7U51 - chains H and J of the 10 polymer chains in the assembly; structure by electron microscopy, 3.10 A resolution.

Chain H:
Name: Histone H2B type 1-C/E/F/G/I
From: Homo sapiens
UniProt: P62807 (H2B1C_HUMAN); residues 1-125 here correspond to UniProt positions 2-126 (UniProt number = residue number + 1)
Chain sequence (125 residues; each row starts with the number of its first residue):
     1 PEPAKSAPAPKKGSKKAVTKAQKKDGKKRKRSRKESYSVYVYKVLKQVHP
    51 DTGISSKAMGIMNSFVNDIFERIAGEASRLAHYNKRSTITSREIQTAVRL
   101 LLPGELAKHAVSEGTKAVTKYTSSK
Not modelled in the structure: 1-32
UniProt features mapped onto this chain:
  - modified residue: Pro1 (N-acetylproline), Glu2 (ADP-ribosyl glutamic acid), Lys5 (N6-(2-hydroxyisobutyryl)lysine), Ser6 (ADP-ribosylserine), Lys11 (N6-(beta-hydroxybutyryl)lysine), Lys12 (N6-(2-hydroxyisobutyryl)lysine), Ser14 (Phosphoserine), Lys15 (N6-acetyllysine), Lys16 (N6-(beta-hydroxybutyryl)lysine), Lys20 (N6-(2-hydroxyisobutyryl)lysine), Lys23 (N6-(2-hydroxyisobutyryl)lysine), Lys24 (N6-(2-hydroxyisobutyryl)lysine), Lys34 (N6-(2-hydroxyisobutyryl)lysine), Glu35 (PolyADP-ribosyl glutamic acid), Ser36 (Phosphoserine), Lys43 (N6-(2-hydroxyisobutyryl)lysine), Lys46 (N6-(2-hydroxyisobutyryl)lysine), Lys57 (N6,N6-dimethyllysine), Arg79 (Dimethylated arginine), Lys85 (N6,N6,N6-trimethyllysine) and 6 more in UniProt
  - glycosylation: Ser112 (O-linked (GlcNAc) serine)
  - cross-link (Glycyl lysine isopeptide (Lys-Gly)): Lys5 (interchain with G-Cter in SUMO2), Lys20 (interchain with G-Cter in SUMO2), Lys34 (interchain with G-Cter in ubiquitin), Lys120 (interchain with G-Cter in ubiquitin)

Chain J:
Molecule: 147-nt DNA strand
Sequence (147 nucleotides; row label = number of the first residue in the row):
     1 ATCGGATGTATATATCTGACACGTGCCTGGAGACTAGGGAGTAATCCCCT
    51 TGGCGGTTAAAACGCGGGGGACAGCGCGTACGTGCGTTTAAGCGGTGCTA
   101 GAGCTGTCTACGACCAATTGAGCGGCCTCGGCACCGGGATTCTCGAT
Not modelled in the structure: 1, 147

Chain H / chain J interface:
Contacting residue pairs - 12 pairs, chain H then chain J:
  Tyr42(H) - DA21(J)  sugar contact
  Tyr42(H) - DC22(J)  hydrogen bond to the phosphate
  Gly53(H) - DA21(J)  phosphate contact
  Ile54(H) - DA21(J)  hydrogen bond to the phosphate
  Ser55(H) - DC20(J)  phosphate contact
  Ser56(H) - DC20(J)  hydrogen bond to the phosphate
  Arg86(H) - DA40(J)  phosphate contact
  Arg86(H) - DG41(J)  salt bridge to the phosphate
  Ser87(H) - DG39(J)  sugar contact
  Ser87(H) - DA40(J)  hydrogen bond to the phosphate
  Thr88(H) - DG39(J)  phosphate contact
  Thr88(H) - DA40(J)  hydrogen bond to the phosphate
Other interface residues (no listed pair), chain H (11 interface residues in all): Arg33, Glu35, Lys85
Other interface residues (no listed pair), chain J (8 interface residues in all): DT28, DG30

Summary:
11 residues of chain H and 8 residues of chain J are in contact, with 5 hydrogen bonds and 1 salt bridge.
Among the polar pairs are Tyr42(H)-DC22(J), Ile54(H)-DA21(J) and Ser56(H)-DC20(J).
Here chain H is Histone H2B type 1-C/E/F/G/I (Homo sapiens) and chain J is a 147-nt DNA strand. Entry 7U51
(Nucleosome core particle with AP-site at SHL-6) was determined by electron microscopy (same publication as
7U50, 7U52 and 7U53).
